PDB entry 8E70 | electron microscopy, 4.10 A resolution (low resolution: residue-level contacts below are approximate; hydrogen-bond / salt-bridge calls are withheld) | chains 8 and b of the 7 polymer chains in the assembly

== Chain 8 ==
Molecule: dC75 RNA
Sequence (79 nucleotides; row label = number of the first residue in the row):
     1 CCCCCCCCCCCCCCCTCCCCCCCCCCCCCCCTCCCCCCCCCCCCCCCTCC
    51 CCCCCCCCCCCCCTCCCCCCCCCCCCCCC
Unresolved in the structure: 62-79

== Chain b ==
Protein: Transcription termination factor Rho
Source organism: Escherichia coli
Notes: EC 3.6.4.-
Reference sequence: A0A0A0GPI6 (A0A0A0GPI6_ECOLX); residues 1-419 here correspond to UniProt positions 25-443 (UniProt number = residue number + 24)
Chain sequence (419 residues; numbered 1 to 419; the number before each row is that of its first residue):
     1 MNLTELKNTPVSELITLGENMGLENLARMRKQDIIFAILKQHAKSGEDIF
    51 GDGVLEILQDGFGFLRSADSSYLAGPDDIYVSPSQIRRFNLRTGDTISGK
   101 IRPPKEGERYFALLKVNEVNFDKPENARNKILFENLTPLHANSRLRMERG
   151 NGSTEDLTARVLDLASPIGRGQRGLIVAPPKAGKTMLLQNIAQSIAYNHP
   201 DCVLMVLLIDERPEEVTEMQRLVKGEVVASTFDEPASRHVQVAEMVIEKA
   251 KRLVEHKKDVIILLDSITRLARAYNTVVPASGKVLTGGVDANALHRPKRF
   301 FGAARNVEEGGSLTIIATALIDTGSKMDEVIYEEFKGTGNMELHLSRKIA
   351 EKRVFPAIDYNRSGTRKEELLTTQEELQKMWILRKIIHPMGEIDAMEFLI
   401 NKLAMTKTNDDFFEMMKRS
Unresolved in the structure: 418-419
Metal / ion sites: beryllium trifluoride ion: Lys184 (together with ADP)
Small-molecule neighbours:
  - ADP / beryllium trifluoride: Gly337, Arg366, Lys367
  - ADP / beryllium trifluoride: Thr158, Pro179, Pro180, Lys181, Ala182, Gly183, Lys184, Thr185, Met186, Glu211, Asp265, Leu320, Phe355

== Interface between chain 8 and chain b ==
Residue-residue contacts (20; chain 8 residue first):
  DC20(8) with Arg87(b)
  DC21(8) with Arg87(b); Arg88(b)
  DC22(8) with Gln85(b); Phe89(b); Leu114(b); Lys115(b)
  DC23(8) with Ser82(b); Arg102(b); Ala112(b); Leu113(b); Leu114(b)
  DC24(8) with Tyr80(b); Arg102(b); Glu108(b)
  DC25(8) with Tyr80(b)
  DC26(8) with Phe64(b); Tyr110(b)
  DC27(8) with Arg109(b); Tyr110(b)
Interface residues without a listed pair, chain b (17 interface residues in all): Phe62, Val116

== Overview ==
The interface between chain 8 and chain b involves 8 residues on one side and 17 on the other. Ligands of
chain b: ADP / beryllium trifluoride.
Chain 8 is dC75 RNA and chain b is Transcription termination factor Rho (Escherichia coli); the structure,
Escherichia coli Rho-dependent transcription pre-termination complex containing 18 nt long RNA spacer, dC75
rut mimic RNA ..., was determined by electron microscopy, deposited together with 8E3F, 8E3H, 8E5K, 8E5L,
8E5O, 8E5P and 3 further entries.
